Entry 6PQP (electron microscopy, 3.06 A resolution); this record covers chains A and B of the 4 polymer chains in the assembly.

== Chain A (and B) ==
Protein: Transient receptor potential cation channel subfamily A member 1
Organism: Homo sapiens
Notes: chain B of this document is another copy of the same molecule, construct and numbering; everything in this record applies to it too
UniProt: O75762 (TRPA1_HUMAN); residue numbers follow UniProt; this construct covers 2-1119
Amino-acid sequence (1152 residues; each row starts with the number of its first residue; numbering starts at 0):
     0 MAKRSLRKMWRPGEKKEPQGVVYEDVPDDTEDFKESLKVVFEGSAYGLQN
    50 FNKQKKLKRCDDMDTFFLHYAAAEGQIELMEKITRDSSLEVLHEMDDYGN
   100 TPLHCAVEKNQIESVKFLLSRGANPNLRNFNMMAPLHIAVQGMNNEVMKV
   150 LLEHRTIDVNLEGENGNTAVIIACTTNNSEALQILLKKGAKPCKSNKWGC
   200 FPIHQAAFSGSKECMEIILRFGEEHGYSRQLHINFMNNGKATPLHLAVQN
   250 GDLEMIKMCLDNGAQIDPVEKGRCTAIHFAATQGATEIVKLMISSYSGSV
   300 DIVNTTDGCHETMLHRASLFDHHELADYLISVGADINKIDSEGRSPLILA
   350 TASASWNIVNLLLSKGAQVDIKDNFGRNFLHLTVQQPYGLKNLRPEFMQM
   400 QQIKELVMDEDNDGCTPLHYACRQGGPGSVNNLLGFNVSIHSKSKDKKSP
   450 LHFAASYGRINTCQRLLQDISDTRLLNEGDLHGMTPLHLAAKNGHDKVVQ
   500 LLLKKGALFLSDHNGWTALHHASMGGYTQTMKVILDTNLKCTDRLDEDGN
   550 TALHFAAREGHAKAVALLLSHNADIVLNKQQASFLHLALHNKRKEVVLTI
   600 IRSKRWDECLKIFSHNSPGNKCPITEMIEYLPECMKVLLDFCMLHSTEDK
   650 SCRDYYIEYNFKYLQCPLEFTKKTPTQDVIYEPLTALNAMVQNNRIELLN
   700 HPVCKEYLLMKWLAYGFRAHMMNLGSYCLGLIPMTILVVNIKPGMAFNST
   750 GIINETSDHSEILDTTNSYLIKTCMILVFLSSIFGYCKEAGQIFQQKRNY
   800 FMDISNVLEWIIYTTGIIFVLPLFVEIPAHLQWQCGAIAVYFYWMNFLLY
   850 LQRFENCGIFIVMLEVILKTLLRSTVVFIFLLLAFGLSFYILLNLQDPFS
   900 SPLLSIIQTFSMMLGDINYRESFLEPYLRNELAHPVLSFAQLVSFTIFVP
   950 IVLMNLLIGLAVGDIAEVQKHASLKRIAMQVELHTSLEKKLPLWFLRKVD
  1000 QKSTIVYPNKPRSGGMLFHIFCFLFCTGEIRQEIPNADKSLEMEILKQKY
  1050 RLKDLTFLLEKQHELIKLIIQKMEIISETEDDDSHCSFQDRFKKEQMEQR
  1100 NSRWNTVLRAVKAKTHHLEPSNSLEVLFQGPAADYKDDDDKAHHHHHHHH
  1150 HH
Disordered / not traced: 0-445, 754-760, 1027-1038, 1080-1151
Differences from the reference sequence: expression tag (0-1, 1120-1151)
Glycans and other covalent adducts: N-benzylthioformamide (9BE) linked to C621
Small-molecule neighbours:
  - 6OU ([(2R)-1-[2-azanylethoxy(oxidanyl)phosphoryl]oxy-3-hexadecanoyloxy-propan-2-yl] (Z)-octadec-9-enoate), molecule 1: I731, T734, I735, V738, N739
  - 6OU, molecule 2: W809, I810, T813, T814, I817, H829, Q833, C834, I837, F841
  - 6OU, molecule 3: E864, K868, L871, R872, T874
  - 6OU, molecule 4: I878, F879, L882, S900, P901, L902
  - 6OU, molecule 5: S900, L902, L903, I906
  - 6OU, molecule 6: Y926, V935, F938, A939, V942, S943, I946, F947
  - 6OU, molecule 7: H933, P934, V935, L936
  - N-benzylthioformamide (9BE): L609, F612, P622, I623, K661, Y662, L663, Q664, C665, T684
  - LBN (1-palmitoyl-2-oleoyl-sn-glycero-3-phosphocholine), molecule 1: D802, I803, S804, L807, Y840, F841, M844, L848, Q851, R852, I860, L863, E864, L867, K868, L870, L871, T874, I878, L881, F909
  - LBN, molecule 2: L936, A939, Q940, V942, S943, I946, F947
UniProt features mapped onto this chain:
  - binding site ((E)-cinnamaldehyde): C414, C421, C621, C641, C665, K710
  - binding site (Ca(2+)): E788, Q791, N805, E808
  - binding site (a 1,2-diacyl-sn-glycero-3-phospho-(1D-myo-inositol)): K1046 to K1052
  - site: K620 (Required for C-621 reactivity), C621 (Essential for electrophile activation. Sensor for electrophilic agents), P622 (Key residue for activation by the scorpion wasabi receptor toxin), M634 (Important residue for activation by the scorpion wasabi receptor toxin), T646 (Important residue for activation by the scorpion wasabi receptor toxin), C665 (Important for electrophile activation), D915 (Crucial for calcium permeation)
  - modified residue: P394 (4-hydroxyproline), C633 (Cysteine sulfenic acid (-SOH)), C856 (Cysteine sulfenic acid (-SOH))
  - glycosylation (N-linked (GlcNAc...) asparagine): N747, N753
  - natural variant: N855 (N855S: In FEPS1)
  - mutagenesis: C173 (C173S: Decrease in activation by hyperoxia and diallyl disulfide), C192 (C192S: Decrease in activation by hyperoxia and diallyl disulfide), P394 (P394A: Loss of answer to hypoxia and hydroxylase inhibitor DMOG, but not to AITC and hyperoxia), K620 (K620A: Important decrease in electrophile-evoked response), C621 (C621A/S: Do not exhibit detectable current upon electrophile stimulation. No change in answer to hyperoxia and diallyl disulfide. Do not exhibit detectable currents upon stimulation with agonist JT010), P622 (P622A: Loss of activation by the scorpion wasabi receptor toxin), C633 (C633S: Decrease in activation by hyperoxia and diallyl disulfide. Important decrease in activation by hyperoxia and diallyl disulfide; when associated with S-856), M634 (M634L: Loss of activation by the scorpion wasabi receptor toxin), C641 (C641A/S: Decrease in electrophile-evoked and hyperoxia response; C641S: Does not affect activation by electrophiles), T646 (T646P: Loss of activation by the scorpion wasabi receptor toxin), C665 (C665A/L/S: Decrease in electrophile-evoked and hyperoxia response. Does not affect covalent agonist BITC electrophile-evoked), E788 (E788S: Lacks calcium-mediated potentiation but retains calcium-mediated desensitization. Lacks calcium-mediated potentiation and lacks calcium-mediated desensitization ...), 6 further mutagenesis entries in UniProt
Reported in the primary citation:
  - disease-associated variants - N855S: increased signaling (citing earlier work)
  - binding site for N-benzylthioformamide: C621
  - mutagenesis - C621S: abolished signaling in response to N-benzylthioformamide
  - mutagenesis - C665S: unchanged signaling in response to N-benzylthioformamide
  - mutagenesis - F612A, Y680A: decreased signaling in response to N-benzylthioformamide
  - conformationally variable residues (loop rearrangement): C665, P666

== How chain A and chain B interact ==
Pairs across the interface (95):
  F452(A) - I1074(B)  hydrophobic
  Y456(A) - Q1070(B)
  G457(A) - Q1070(B)  hydrogen bond (backbone-side chain)
  R458(A) - I1069(B)  hydrogen bond (side chain-backbone)
  R458(A) - M1072(B)  hydrogen bond (side chain-backbone)
  R458(A) - I1074(B)
  N492(A) - K1066(B)  hydrogen bond (backbone-side chain)
  Y526(A) - K1066(B)
  V737(A) - I890(B)  hydrophobic
  K741(A) - N893(B)
  P742(A) - Y889(B)
  P742(A) - N893(B)
  H829(A) - H933(B)  hydrogen bond
  W832(A) - I890(B)
  Q833(A) - H933(B)
  G835(A) - I890(B)
  A836(A) - I890(B)  hydrophobic
  A836(A) - L891(B)  hydrophobic
  V839(A) - L886(B)  hydrophobic
  Y840(A) - F884(B)  hydrophobic
  Y840(A) - Q940(B)
  Y840(A) - S943(B)  hydrogen bond
  Y840(A) - F947(B)
  W843(A) - F879(B)  hydrophobic
  W843(A) - L882(B)
  W843(A) - A883(B)  hydrophobic
  M844(A) - L880(B)  hydrophobic
  M844(A) - F884(B)  hydrophobic
  F846(A) - F879(B)  hydrophobic
  L847(A) - F879(B)  hydrophobic
  L850(A) - V875(B)  hydrophobic
  L850(A) - F879(B)  hydrophobic
  C856(A) - V875(B)  hydrophobic
  F859(A) - S873(B)
  F859(A) - L959(B)  hydrophobic
  M862(A) - L959(B)  hydrophobic
  L863(A) - L955(B)  hydrophobic
  I866(A) - V951(B)  hydrophobic
  I866(A) - L955(B)  hydrophobic
  L867(A) - F947(B)  hydrophobic
  L867(A) - V951(B)  hydrophobic
  D896(A) - L927(B)
  P897(A) - R919(B)
  P897(A) - L923(B)  hydrophobic
  I906(A) - Y918(B)
  Q907(A) - Y918(B)
  Q907(A) - R919(B)
  F909(A) - V942(B)  hydrophobic
  F909(A) - T945(B)
  F909(A) - I946(B)  hydrophobic
  S910(A) - Y918(B)
  L913(A) - G914(B)
  L913(A) - T945(B)
  L913(A) - P949(B)  hydrophobic
  N917(A) - R919(B)  hydrogen bond
  S921(A) - R919(B)  hydrogen bond
  M953(A) - I950(B)  hydrophobic
  I957(A) - N954(B)
  A960(A) - N954(B)
  V961(A) - G958(B)
  I964(A) - L955(B)
  I964(A) - G958(B)
  I964(A) - L959(B)  hydrophobic
  E1043(A) - I1044(B)
  E1043(A) - K1048(B)  salt bridge
  Q1047(A) - Q1047(B)
  Q1047(A) - K1048(B)
  Q1047(A) - L1051(B)
  R1050(A) - L1051(B)
  R1050(A) - K1052(B)
  L1054(A) - L1051(B)  hydrophobic
  L1054(A) - L1054(B)  hydrophobic
  L1054(A) - T1055(B)
  L1054(A) - L1058(B)  hydrophobic
  L1057(A) - L1058(B)  hydrophobic
  L1057(A) - E1059(B)
  L1058(A) - L1058(B)  hydrophobic
  Q1061(A) - L1058(B)
  Q1061(A) - Q1061(B)
  Q1061(A) - H1062(B)
  Q1061(A) - I1065(B)
  L1064(A) - H1062(B)
  L1064(A) - I1065(B)  hydrophobic
  L1064(A) - K1066(B)
  L1064(A) - I1069(B)  hydrophobic
  I1065(A) - I1065(B)  hydrophobic
  I1068(A) - I1065(B)  hydrophobic
  I1068(A) - I1069(B)  hydrophobic
  I1068(A) - M1072(B)  hydrophobic
  Q1070(A) - E1077(B)
  K1071(A) - M1072(B)
  K1071(A) - I1074(B)
  K1071(A) - E1077(B)  hydrogen bond (side chain-backbone)
  E1073(A) - E1073(B)
  E1073(A) - I1075(B)
Also at the interface, not in a pair above, chain A (68 interface residues in all): P449, V738, I740, I837, I860, L870, L903, L956, Q968, L1040, I1044, L1051, L1067, M1072
Also at the interface, not in a pair above, chain B (65 interface residues in all): T869, R872, V876, S887, P901, L913, Y926, L936, F938, I957, V961, E1041, I1068, E1079

== Summary ==
68 residues of chain A face 65 of chain B across their interface, with 9 hydrogen bonds and 1 salt bridge.
Polar pairs include E1043(A)-K1048(B), G457(A)-Q1070(B) and R458(A)-I1069(B). The paper reports a binding site
for N-benzylthioformamide at C621(A); F612A and Y680A of chain A reduce signaling in response to
N-benzylthioformamide; 5 substitutions were tested in all.
Both chains are Transient receptor potential cation channel subfamily A member 1 (Homo sapiens). Entry 6PQP
(Cryo-EM structure of the human TRPA1 ion channel in complex with the covalent agonist BITC) was determined by
electron microscopy together with 6PQO and 6PQQ from the same study.
